Entry 9FVE (X-ray diffraction, 2.81 A resolution); this record covers chains B and K of the 24 polymer chains in the assembly.

Chain B:
Protein: VHH_VcP#2
Source organism: Vicugna pacos
Chain sequence (123 residues; numbered -1 to 121; the number before each row is that of its first residue; numbers below 1 keep their minus sign (Gly-1 is residue -1)):
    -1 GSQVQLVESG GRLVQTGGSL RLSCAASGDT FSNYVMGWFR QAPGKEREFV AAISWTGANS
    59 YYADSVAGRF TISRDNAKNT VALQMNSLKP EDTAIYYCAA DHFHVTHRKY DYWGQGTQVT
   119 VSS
Not modelled in the structure: -1
Cystine bridges: Cys22-Cys96

Chain K:
Protein: Sialic acid-binding periplasmic protein SiaP
Source organism: Vicugna pacos
UniProt: Q9KR64 (SIAP_VIBCH); residues 0-299 here correspond to UniProt positions 22-321 (UniProt number = residue number + 22)
Chain sequence (303 residues; row label = number of the first residue in the row; numbers below 1 keep their minus sign (Gly-3 is residue -3)):
    -3 GAMGATTLKM GMQASVGSVE YNSAKMLADT LEEMSQGEIK LALYPSAQLG DDRAMLQQLT
    57 LGDLDITYAE FGRMGLAIPR AEAVMLPYVA KDFDHLRRMF ESDFGQGVRD EMLQKFNWRA
   117 LDTWYNGTRE TTSNRPLNSI EDFKGLKLRV PNAKQNLNYA KLSGASPTPM SFSEVYLALQ
   177 TNAVDGQENP LPTIKTMKFY EVQKNLAMTH HIVNDQMVII SESTWQKLSD TDKDIIQKAV
   237 QKVGDAHTQT VKTQEAELVS FFKSEGINVT YPDLEPFREA MQPLYKEFDS NIGQPIVSKL
   297 AAM
Not modelled in the structure: -3 to 0
Differences from the reference sequence: expression tag (-3 to -1); conflict Gly0 (Ala22 in Q9KR64); engineered mutation Ala73 (Trp95 in Q9KR64)
Ligand contacts: N-acetyl-beta-neuraminic acid (SLB): Gln9, Asp48, Tyr64, Ala65, Glu66, Arg69, Met81, Arg125, Arg145, Pro147, Ala149, Asn152, Phe168, Glu184, Asn185, Asn210, Gln212

Interface between chain B and chain K:
Residue-residue contacts (9):
  Gly9(B) - Gly46(K)
  Arg10(B) - Leu45(K)
  Arg10(B) - Ala50(K)
  Leu11(B) - Leu45(K)  hydrogen bond (backbone-backbone)
  Leu11(B) - Gln54(K)  hydrogen bond (backbone-side chain)
  Leu11(B) - Asp59(K)
  Gln13(B) - Leu57(K)
  Gln13(B) - Asp59(K)  hydrogen bond
  Gln116(B) - Gln44(K)
Also at the interface, not in a pair above, chain B (6 interface residues in all): Thr118

Overview:
Chain B and chain K form an interface of 6 and 7 residues respectively, with 3 hydrogen bonds. Polar contacts
include Leu11(B)-Gln54(K), Gln13(B)-Asp59(K) and Leu11(B)-Leu45(K). Ligands of chain K:
N-acetyl-beta-neuraminic acid.
Chain B is VHH_VcP#2 and chain K is Sialic acid-binding periplasmic protein SiaP, both from Vicugna pacos; the
structure, Crystal structure of VcSiaP W73A mutant in complex with sialic acid and a VHH antibody (VHH_VcP#2),
was determined by X-ray diffraction together with 9FVB from the same study.
